Entry 6XO4 (electron microscopy, 4.20 A resolution (low resolution: residue-level contacts below are approximate; hydrogen-bond / salt-bridge calls are withheld)); this record covers chains H and K of the 12 polymer chains in the assembly.

Chain H (and K):
Protein: Togavirin
Source organism: Eastern equine encephalitis virus
Notes: EC 3.4.21.90; chain K of this document is another copy of the same molecule, construct and numbering; everything in this record applies to it too
Reference sequence: Q88678 (Q88678_EEEV); residues 1-420 here correspond to UniProt positions 325-744 (UniProt number = residue number + 324)
Sequence (420 residues; row label = number of the first residue in the row):
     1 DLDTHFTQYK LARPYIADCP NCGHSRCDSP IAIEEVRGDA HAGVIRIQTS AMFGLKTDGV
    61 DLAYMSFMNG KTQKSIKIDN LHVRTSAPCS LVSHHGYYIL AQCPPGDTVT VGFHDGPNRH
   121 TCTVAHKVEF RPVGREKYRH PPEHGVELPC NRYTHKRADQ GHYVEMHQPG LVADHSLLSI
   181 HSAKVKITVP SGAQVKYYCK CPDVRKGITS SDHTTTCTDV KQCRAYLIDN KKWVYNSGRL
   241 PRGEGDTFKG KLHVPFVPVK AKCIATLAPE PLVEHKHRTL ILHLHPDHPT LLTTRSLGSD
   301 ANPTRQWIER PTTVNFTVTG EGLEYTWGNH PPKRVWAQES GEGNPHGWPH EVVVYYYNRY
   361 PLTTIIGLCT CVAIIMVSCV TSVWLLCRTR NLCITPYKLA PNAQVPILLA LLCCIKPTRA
Unresolved in the structure: 415-420
Cystine bridges: C19-C122, C89-C103, C150-C263, C199-C223
Reported in the primary citation:
  - mutagenesis - R205A, G207A, H213A: decreased binding to EEEV-7, -106, -129
  - mutagenesis - M68T (>5-fold): decreased binding to EEEV-21

How chain H and chain K interact:
Pairs across the interface (9):
  D18(H) with E143(K)
  C22(H) with H140(K)
  G23(H) with S90(K)
  R26(H) with E143(K)
  R84(H) with A87(K)
  S86(H) with A87(K)
  D107(H) with R139(K)
  A125(H) with H140(K)
  R239(H) with E143(K)
Interface residues without a listed pair, chain H (10 interface residues in all): T108
Interface residues without a listed pair, chain K (8 interface residues in all): S86, P88, V92

In short:
10 residues of chain H face 8 of chain K across their interface. From the paper: R205A, G207A and H213A of
chain H reduce binding to EEEV-7, -106, -129; M68T of chain H reduces binding to EEEV-21.
Both chains are Togavirin (Eastern equine encephalitis virus). Entry 6XO4 (CryoEM structure of Eastern Equine
Encephalitis (EEEV) VLP) was determined by electron microscopy.
